Entry 5SU6 (X-ray diffraction, 1.51 A resolution); this record covers chains A and B.

[Chain A]
Name: Pre-mRNA-splicing factor 8
From: Saccharomyces cerevisiae S288C
Reference sequence: P33334 (PRP8_YEAST); residues 1836-2090 here = UniProt positions 1836-2090
Sequence (258 residues; row label = number of the first residue in the row):
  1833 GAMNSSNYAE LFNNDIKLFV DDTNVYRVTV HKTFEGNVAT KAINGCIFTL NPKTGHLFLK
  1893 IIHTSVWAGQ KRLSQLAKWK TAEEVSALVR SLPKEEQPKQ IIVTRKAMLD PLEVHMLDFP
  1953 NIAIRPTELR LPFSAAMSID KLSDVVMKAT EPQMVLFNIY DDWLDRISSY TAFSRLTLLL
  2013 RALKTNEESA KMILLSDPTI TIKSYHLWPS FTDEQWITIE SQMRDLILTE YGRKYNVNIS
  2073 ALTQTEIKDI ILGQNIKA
Not modelled in the structure: 2070-2090
Sequence notes: expression tag (1833-1835)
Curated features (UniProtKB/Swiss-Prot):
  - mutagenesis: Asp1853 (D1853A: Alters protein folding. Severely impaired growth. Strongly reduced growth at 35 degrees Celsius; when associated with A-1854; D1853N: Reduced growth at 30 degrees Celsius ...), Asp1854 (D1854A: Reduced growth at 30 degrees Celsius. Strongly reduced growth at 16 degrees Celsius. Strongly reduced growth at 35 degrees Celsius; when associated with A-1853 ...), Thr1855 (T1855A: Reduced growth at 30 degrees Celsius. Strongly reduced growth at 16 degrees Celsius), Thr1936 (T1936A: Reduced growth at 30 degrees Celsius. Strongly reduced growth at 16 degrees Celsius), Arg1937 (R1937K: Severely impaired growth. Reduced growth at 30 degrees Celsius. Strongly reduced growth at 16 degrees Celsius)
Small-molecule neighbours: W98 (N-cyclopropyl-N-[(thiophen-2-yl)methyl]methanesulfonamide): His1888, Leu1889, Phe1890, Leu1988, Phe1989, Asn1990

[Chain B]
Name: A1 cistron-splicing factor AAR2
From: Saccharomyces cerevisiae S288C
Reference sequence: P32357 (AAR2_YEAST); aligned to UniProt positions 1-317 over residues 1-317
Sequence (308 residues; row label = number of the first residue in the row; note: 13 numbers in that range are skipped by the numbering (no residue carries them; nothing is unmodelled there); numbers below 1 keep their minus sign (Gly-3 is residue -3)):
    -3 GAMAMNTVPF TSAPIEVTIG IDQYSFNVKE NQPFHGIKDI PIGHVHVIHF QHADNSSMRY
    57 GYWFDCRMGN FYIQYDPKDG LYKMMEERDG AKFENIVHNF KERQMMVSYP KIDEDDTWYN
   117 LTEFVQMDKI RKIVRKDENQ FSYVDSSMTT VQENEL
   166 SSSSSDPAHS LNYTVINFKS REAIRPGHEM EDFLDKSYYL NTVMLQGIFK NSSNYFGELQ
   226 FAFLNAMFFG NYGSSLQWHA MIELICSSAT VPKHMLDKLD EILYYQIKTL PEQYSDILLN
   286 ERVWNICLYS SFQKNSLHNT EKIMENKYPE LL
Not modelled in the structure: -3 to 0, 166-169
Sequence notes: expression tag (-3 to 0); conflict Ser166 (Leu153 in P32357), Ser167 (Lys154 in P32357), Ser170 (Asp in P32357)
Curated features (UniProtKB/Swiss-Prot):
  - region: Leu261 to Ile282 (Leucine-zipper)
  - modified residue: Ser253 (Phosphoserine), Thr274 (Phosphothreonine)

[How chain A and chain B interact]
Contacting residue pairs (17; chain A residue first):
  Gln1907(A) with Met195(B); Leu199(B)
  Leu1908(A) with Met195(B), hydrophobic
  Trp1911(A) with Glu194(B); Met195(B), hydrophobic; Phe198(B), hydrophobic
  Asp1942(A) with Lys184(B), salt bridge; Phe198(B)
  Glu1945(A) with Lys184(B), salt bridge
  Val1946(A) with Ile189(B), hydrophobic; Glu194(B); Phe198(B), hydrophobic
  His1947(A) with Glu194(B), salt bridge
  Leu1949(A) with Lys184(B); Ser185(B); Arg186(B)
  Asp1950(A) with Arg186(B), salt bridge

[Overview]
Chain A and chain B form an interface of 9 and 8 residues respectively; the contacts include 4 salt bridges.
Polar pairs include Asp1942(A)-Lys184(B), Glu1945(A)-Lys184(B) and His1947(A)-Glu194(B). Bound to chain A:
compound W98. Curated annotation (UniProt) lists 5 mutagenesis sites on chain A.
Chain A is Pre-mRNA-splicing factor 8 and chain B is A1 cistron-splicing factor AAR2, both from Saccharomyces
cerevisiae S288C; the structure, PanDDA analysis group deposition -- Aar2/RNaseH in complex with fragment
P03E08 from the F2X-Universal Library, was determined by X-ray diffraction (same publication as 5ST0, 5ST1,
5ST2, 5ST3, 5ST4, 5ST5 and 248 further entries).
